PDB entry 7P81 | X-ray diffraction, 2.79 A resolution | chains G and J of the 24 polymer chains in the assembly

[Chain G (and J)]
Name: ATP-dependent Clp protease proteolytic subunit
Source organism: Bacillus subtilis (strain 168)
Notes: EC 3.4.21.92; chain J of this document is another copy of the same molecule, construct and numbering; everything in this record applies to it too
UniProtKB: P80244 (CLPP_BACSU); residues 1-191 here correspond to UniProt positions 2-192 (UniProt number = residue number + 1)
Sequence (199 residues; row label = number of the first residue in the row):
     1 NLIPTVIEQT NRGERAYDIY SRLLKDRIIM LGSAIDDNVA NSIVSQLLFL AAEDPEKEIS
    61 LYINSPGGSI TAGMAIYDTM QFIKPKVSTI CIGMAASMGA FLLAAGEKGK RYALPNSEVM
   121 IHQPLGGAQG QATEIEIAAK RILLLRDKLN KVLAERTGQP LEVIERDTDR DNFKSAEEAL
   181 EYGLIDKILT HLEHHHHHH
Unresolved in the structure: 10-13, 126-135, 192-199 (chain J: 1, 9-13, 126-136, 191-199)
Construct notes: expression tag (192-199)
Swiss-Prot annotation at these positions:
  - active site: Ser97 (Nucleophile), His122

[How chain G and chain J interact]
Pairs across the interface - 8 pairs, chain G then chain J:
  Pro124(G) - Ile137(J)  hydrophobic
  Glu136(G) - Ile70(J)
  Glu136(G) - Ile142(J)
  Ala139(G) - Ala139(J)
  Ala139(G) - Ile142(J)  hydrophobic
  Ile142(G) - Ala139(J)  hydrophobic
  Leu143(G) - Ala139(J)  hydrophobic
  Leu143(G) - Lys140(J)
Also at the interface, not in a pair above, chain G (7 interface residues in all): Ile137, Lys140
Also at the interface, not in a pair above, chain J (9 interface residues in all): Ser69, Gln123, Pro124, Leu143

[Overview]
The interface between chain G and chain J involves 7 residues on one side and 9 on the other. Curated
annotation (UniProt) lists active-site residues Ser97(G) and His122(G) on chain G.
Both chains are ATP-dependent Clp protease proteolytic subunit (Bacillus subtilis (strain 168)). Entry 7P81
(Crystal structure of ClpP from Bacillus subtilis in complex with ADEP2 (compact state)) was determined by
X-ray diffraction, deposited together with 7FEP, 7FEQ, 7FER, 7FES and 7P80.
